Entry 3UTA (X-ray diffraction, 2.07 A resolution); this record covers chains H and J of the 10 polymer chains in the assembly.

Chain H:
Molecule: Histone H2B 1.1
From: Xenopus laevis
UniProtKB: P02281 (H2B11_XENLA); residues -2 to 122 here correspond to UniProt positions 2-126 (UniProt number = residue number + 4)
Chain sequence (125 residues; row label = number of the first residue in the row; numbers below 1 keep their minus sign (Pro-2 is residue -2)):
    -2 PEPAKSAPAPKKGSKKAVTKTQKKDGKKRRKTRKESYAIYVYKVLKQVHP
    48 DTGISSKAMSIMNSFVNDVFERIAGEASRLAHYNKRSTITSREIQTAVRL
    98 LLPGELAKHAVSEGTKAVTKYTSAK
Not modelled in the structure: -2 to 27
UniProt features mapped onto this chain:
  - modified residue: Lys2 (N6-acetyllysine), Lys9 (N6-acetyllysine), Ser11 (Phosphoserine), Lys12 (N6-acetyllysine), Lys17 (N6-acetyllysine)
  - glycosylation: Ser109 (O-linked (GlcNAc) serine)
  - cross-link: Lys117 (Glycyl lysine isopeptide (Lys-Gly) (interchain with G-Cter in ubiquitin))

Chain J:
Molecule: 145-nt DNA strand
Sequence (145 nucleotides; each row starts with the number of its first residue; numbers below 1 keep their minus sign (DA-72 is residue -72)):
   -72 ATCAATATCCACCTGCAGATACTACCAAAAGTGTATTTGGAAACTGCTCC
   -22 ATCAATTTAAATGTTCAGCTGATTCAGCTGAACATTTAAATTGATGGAGC
    28 AGTTTCCAAATACACTTTTGGTAGTATCTGCAGGTGGATATTGAT
Metal / ion sites: Mn2+ site 1 near DG-55 (its only coordinating residue here); Mn2+ site 2 near DG7 (its only coordinating residue here); Mn2+ site 3 near DG26 (its only coordinating residue here); Mn2+ site 4 near DG47 (its only coordinating residue here); Mn2+ site 5 near DG60 (its only coordinating residue here); Mn2+ site 6 near DG63 (its only coordinating residue here)

How chain H and chain J interact:
Contacting residue pairs (17):
  Lys28(H) - DG29(J)  sugar contact
  Lys28(H) - DT30(J)  phosphate contact
  Thr29(H) - DG29(J)  phosphate contact
  Arg30(H) - DA-46(J)  phosphate contact
  Arg30(H) - DA-45(J)  sugar contact
  Glu32(H) - DA-45(J)  sugar contact
  Tyr39(H) - DT-53(J)  hydrogen bond to the phosphate
  Gly50(H) - DT-53(J)  phosphate contact
  Ile51(H) - DA-54(J)  sugar contact
  Ile51(H) - DT-53(J)  hydrogen bond to the phosphate
  Ser52(H) - DA-54(J)  phosphate contact
  Ser53(H) - DA-54(J)  hydrogen bond to the phosphate
  Arg83(H) - DG-34(J)  phosphate contact
  Arg83(H) - DG-33(J)  salt bridge to the phosphate
  Ser84(H) - DT-35(J)  hydrogen bond to the phosphate
  Ser84(H) - DG-34(J)  hydrogen bond to the phosphate
  Thr85(H) - DG-34(J)  hydrogen bond to the phosphate
Interface residues without a listed pair, chain H (13 interface residues in all): Lys82
Interface residues without a listed pair, chain J (10 interface residues in all): DA-44

Summary:
The interface between chain H and chain J involves 13 residues on one side and 10 on the other; the contacts
include 6 hydrogen bonds and 1 salt bridge. Polar pairs include Tyr39(H)-DT-53(J), Ile51(H)-DT-53(J) and
Ser53(H)-DA-54(J).
Here chain H is Histone H2B 1.1 (Xenopus laevis) and chain J is a 145-nt DNA strand. Entry 3UTA (Crystal
Structure of Nucleosome Core Particle Assembled with an Alpha-Satellite Sequence Containing Two TTAAA elements
(NCP-TA2)) was determined by X-ray diffraction (same publication as 3UT9 and 3UTB).
